5AHG - chains H and I of the 3 polymer chains in the assembly; structure by X-ray diffraction, 1.24 A resolution.

Chain H:
Name: Thrombin heavy chain
From: Homo sapiens
Notes: EC 3.4.21.5
Reference sequence: P00734 (THRB_HUMAN); the construct lacks a stretch of the UniProt sequence and is renumbered around it, so the offset changes along the chain: 16-36 = UniProt 364-384; 37-60 = UniProt 386-409; 61-77 = UniProt 419-435; 78-97 = UniProt 437-456; 7 more segments
Chain sequence (258 residues; numbered 16 to 246 plus 30 insertion-coded residues; 3 numbers in that range are skipped by the numbering (no residue carries them; nothing is unmodelled there); the number before each row is that of its first residue; a row labelled like 60A-60I holds insertion residues (60A, then the next letters in order)):
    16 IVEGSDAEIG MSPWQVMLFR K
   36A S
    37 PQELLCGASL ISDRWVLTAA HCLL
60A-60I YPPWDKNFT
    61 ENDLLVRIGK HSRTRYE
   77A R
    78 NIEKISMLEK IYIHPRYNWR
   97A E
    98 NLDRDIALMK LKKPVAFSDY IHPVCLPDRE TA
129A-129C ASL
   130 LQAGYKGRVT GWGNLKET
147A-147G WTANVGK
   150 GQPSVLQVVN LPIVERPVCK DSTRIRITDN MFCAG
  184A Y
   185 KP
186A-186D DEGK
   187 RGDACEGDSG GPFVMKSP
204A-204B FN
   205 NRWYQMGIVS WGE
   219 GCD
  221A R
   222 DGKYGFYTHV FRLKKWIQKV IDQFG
Unresolved in the structure: 147A-147G
Disulfides: Cys42-Cys58, Cys168-Cys182, Cys191-Cys220
Covalently attached groups: N-acetylglucosamine (NAG) linked to Asn60G
Metal / ion sites: Na+ site 1: Lys169, Thr172; Na+ site 2: Arg221A, Lys224
Ligand contacts: ((4-Chlorophenyl)sulfamoyl))dimethylamine (Y4L): Asp189, Ala190, Cys191, Glu192, Val213, Ser214, Trp215, Gly216, Glu217, Gly219, Cys220, Gly226, Phe227, Tyr228
Swiss-Prot annotation at these positions:
  - region: Ala183 to Val200 (High affinity receptor-binding region which is also known as the TP508 peptide)
  - active site (Charge relay system): His57, Asp102, Ser195
  - glycosylation: Asn60G (N-linked (GlcNAc...) (complex) asparagine)

Chain I:
Name: Hirudin variant-2
Reference sequence: P28511 (HIR3C_HIRME); residues 554-565 here correspond to UniProt positions 54-65 (UniProt number = residue number - 500)
Chain sequence (12 residues; each row starts with the number of its first residue):
   554 GDFEEIPEEY LQ
Unresolved in the structure: 554
Modified residues: Tyr563 (o-sulfo-l-tyrosine; TYS)
Swiss-Prot annotation at these positions:
  - region: Asp555 to Gln565 (Interaction with fibrinogen-binding exosite of thrombin)
  - modified residue: Tyr563 (Sulfotyrosine)

Interface between chain H and chain I:
Pairs across the interface (21; chain H residue first):
  Phe34(H) - Phe556(I)  hydrophobic
  Lys36(H) - Leu564(I)
  Gln38(H) - Phe556(I)
  Gln38(H) - Ile559(I)
  Leu40(H) - Phe556(I)
  Leu65(H) - Ile559(I)  hydrophobic
  Leu65(H) - Tyr563(I)
  Arg67(H) - Ile559(I)
  Arg73(H) - Phe556(I)
  Thr74(H) - Asp555(I)
  Thr74(H) - Phe556(I)
  Thr74(H) - Glu557(I)  hydrogen bond (backbone-backbone)
  Arg75(H) - Glu557(I)  salt bridge
  Tyr76(H) - Glu557(I)  hydrogen bond (backbone-side chain)
  Tyr76(H) - Glu558(I)
  Tyr76(H) - Pro560(I)
  Tyr76(H) - Tyr563(I)
  Glu80(H) - Tyr563(I)
  Lys81(H) - Tyr563(I)
  Ile82(H) - Ile559(I)  hydrophobic
  Ile82(H) - Tyr563(I)
Interface residues without a listed pair, chain H (16 interface residues in all): Met32, Glu39, Met84
Interface residues without a listed pair, chain I (9 interface residues in all): Gln565

In short:
16 residues of chain H face 9 of chain I across their interface, with 2 hydrogen bonds and 1 salt bridge.
Polar contacts include Arg75(H)-Glu557(I), Tyr76(H)-Glu557(I) and Thr74(H)-Glu557(I). Chain H binds
((4-Chlorophenyl)sulfamoyl))dimethylamine. Covalently linked N-acetylglucosamine: at Asn60G(H).
Here chain H is Thrombin heavy chain (Homo sapiens) and chain I is Hirudin variant-2. Entry 5AHG (Thrombin in
complex with ((4-chlorophenyl)sulfamoyl))diemethylamine) was determined by X-ray diffraction, deposited
together with 4UD9, 4UDW, 4UE7, 4UEH, 5AF9, 5AFY and 5AFZ.
